PDB entry 6SK1 | X-ray diffraction, 1.50 A resolution | chain A

[Chain A]
Molecule: L-2,4-diaminobutyric acid acetyltransferase
Organism: Geobacillus sp. (strain Y412MC10)
Notes: EC 2.3.1.178
UniProtKB: D3EKC1 (D3EKC1_GEOS4); numbering as in UniProt (aligned over 1-170)
Chain sequence (186 residues; each row starts with the number of its first residue; numbers below 1 keep their minus sign (Trp-9 is residue -9)):
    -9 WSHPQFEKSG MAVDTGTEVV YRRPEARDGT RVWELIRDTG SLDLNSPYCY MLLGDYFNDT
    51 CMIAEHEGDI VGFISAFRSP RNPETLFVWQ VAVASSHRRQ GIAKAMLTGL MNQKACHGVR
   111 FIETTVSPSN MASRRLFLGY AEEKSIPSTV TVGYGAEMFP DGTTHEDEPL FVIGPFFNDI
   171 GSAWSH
Unresolved in the structure: -9 to 7, 168-176
Construct notes: expression tag (-9 to 0, 171-176)
Small-molecule neighbours: coenzyme A (COA): Trp79, Gln80, Val81, Ala82, Val83, Arg88, Arg89, Gln90, Gly91, Ile92, Ala93, Lys94, Asn120, Met121, Ala122, Ser123, Arg125, Leu126, Gly129
From the paper describing this entry:
  - binding site for coenzyme A: Val81, Val83, Arg88 to Ala93, Lys94, Asn120, Arg125
  - conformationally variable residues (loop rearrangement): Thr29 to Leu32
  - mutagenesis - Y38A, Q80A, T115A: decreased catalytic activity

[Overview]
Chain A binds coenzyme A. From the paper: a binding site for coenzyme A at Val81, Val83 and Arg88 among
others; Y38A, Q80A and T115A reduce catalytic activity.
Chain A is L-2,4-diaminobutyric acid acetyltransferase (Geobacillus sp. (strain Y412MC10)); the structure,
Diaminobutyrate acetyltransferase EctA from Paenibacillus lautus in complex with coenzyme A, was determined by
X-ray diffraction together with 6SJY, 6SL8, 6SLK and 6SLL from the same study.
